PDB entry 1S72 | X-ray diffraction, 2.40 A resolution | chains 0 and T of the 31 polymer chains in the assembly

Chain 0:
Molecule: 23S ribosomal RNA
Source organism: Haloarcula marismortui
Sequence (2922 nucleotides; each row starts with the number of its first residue):
     2 UUGGCUACUAUGCCAGCUGGUGGAUUGCUCGGCUCAGGCGCUGAUGAAGG
    52 ACGUGCCAAGCUGCGAUAAGCCAUGGGGAGCCGCACGGAGGCGAAGAACC
   102 AUGGAUUUCCGAAUGAGAAUCUCUCUAACAAUUGCUUCGCGCAAUGAGGA
   152 ACCCCGAGAACUGAAACAUCUCAGUAUCGGGAGGAACAGAAAACGCAAUG
   202 UGAUGUCGUUAGUAACCGCGAGUGAACGCGAUACAGCCCAAACCGAAGCC
   252 CUCACGGGCAAUGUGGUGUCAGGGCUACCUCUCAUCAGCCGACCGUCUCG
   302 ACGAAGUCUCUUGGAACAGAGCGUGAUACAGGGUGACAACCCCGUACUCG
   352 AGACCAGUACGACGUGCGGUAGUGCCAGAGUAGCGGGGGUUGGAUAUCCC
   402 UCGCGAAUAACGCAGGCAUCGACUGCGAAGGCUAAACACAACCUGAGACC
   452 GAUAGUGAACAAGUAGUGUGAACGAACGCUGCAAAGUACCCUCAGAAGGG
   502 AGGCGAAAUAGAGCAUGAAAUCAGUUGGCGAUCGAGCGACAGGGCAUACA
   552 AGGUCCCUCGACGAAUGACCGACGCGCGAGCGUCCAGUAAGACUCACGGG
   602 AAGCCGAUGUUCUGUCGUACGUUUUGAAAAACGAGCCAGGGAGUGUGUCU
   652 GCAUGGCAAGUCUAACCGGAGUAUCCGGGGAGGCACAGGGAAACCGACAU
   702 GGCCGCAGGGCUUUGCCCGAGGGCCGCCGUCUUCAAGGGCGGGGAGCCAU
   752 GUGGACACGACCCGAAUCCGGACGAUCUACGCAUGGACAAGAUGAAGCGU
   802 GCCGAAAGGCACGUGGAAGUCUGUUAGAGUUGGUGUCCUACAAUACCCUC
   852 UCGUGAUCUAUGUGUAGGGGUGAAAGGCCCAUCGAGUCCGGCAACAGCUG
   902 GUUCCAAUCGAAACAUGUCGAAGCAUGACCUCCGCCGAGGUAGUCUGUGA
   952 GGUAGAGCGACCGAUUGGUGUGUCCGCCUCCGAGAGGAGUCGGCACACCU
  1002 GUCAAACUCCAAACUUACAGACGCCGUUUGACGCGGGGAUUCCGGUGCGC
  1052 GGGGUAAGCCUGUGUACCAGGAGGGGAACAACCCAGAGAUAGGUUAAGGU
  1102 CCCCAAGUGUGGAUUAAGUGUAAUCCUCUGAAGGUGGUCUCGAGCCCUAG
  1152 ACAGCCGGGAGGUGAGCUUAGAAGCAGCUACCCUCUAAGAAAAGCGUAAC
  1202 AGCUUACCGGCCGAGGUUUGAGGCGCCCAAAAUGAUCGGGACUCAAAUCC
  1252 ACCACCGAGACCUGUCCGUACCACUCAUACUGGUAAUCGAGUAGAUUGGC
  1302 GCUCUAAUUGGAUGGAAGUAGGGGUGAAAACUCCUAUGGACCGAUUAGUG
  1352 ACGAAAAUCCUGGCCAUAGUAGCAGCGAUAGUCGGGUGAGAACCCCGACG
  1402 GCCUAAUGGAUAAGGGUUCCUCAGCACUGCUGAUCAGCUGAGGGUUAGCC
  1452 GGUCCUAAGUCAUACCGCAACUCGACUAUGACGAAAUGGGAAACGGGUUA
  1502 AUAUUCCCGUGCCACUAUGCAGUGAAAGUUGACGCCCUGGGGUCGAUCAC
  1552 GCUGGGCAUUCGCCCAGUCGAACCGUCCAACUCCGUGGAAGCCGUAAUGG
  1602 CAGGAAGCGGACGAACGGCGGCAUAGGGAAACGUGAUUCAACCUGGGGCC
  1652 CAUGAAAAGACGAGCAUAGUGUCCGUACCGAGAACCGACACAGGUGUCCA
  1702 UGGCGGCGAAAGCCAAGGCCUGUCGGGAGCAACCAACGUUAGGGAAUUCG
  1752 GCAAGUUAGUCCCGUACCUUCGGAAGAAGGGAUGCCUGCUCCGGAACGGA
  1802 GCAGGUCGCAGUGACUCGGAAGCUCGGACUGUCUAGUAACAACAUAGGUG
  1852 ACCGCAAAUCCGCAAGGACUCGUACGGUCACUGAAUCCUGCCCAGUGCAG
  1902 GUAUCUGAACACCUCGUACAAGAGGACGAAGGACCUGUCAACGGCGGGGG
  1952 UAACUAUGACCCUCUUAAGGUAGCGUAGUACCUUGCCGCAUCAGUAGCGG
  2002 CUUGCAUGAAUGGAUUAACCAGAGCUUCACUGUCCCAACGUUGGGCCCGG
  2052 UGAACUGUACAUUCCAGUGCGGAGUCUGGAGACACCCAGGGGGAAGCGAA
  2102 GACCCUAUGGAGCUUUACUGCAGGCUGUCGCUGAGACGUGGUCGCCGAUG
  2152 UGCAGCAUAGGUAGGAGACACUACACAGGUACCCGCGCUAGCGGGCCACC
  2202 GAGUCAACAGUGAAAUACUACCCGUCGGUGACUGCGACUCUCACUCCGGG
  2252 AGGAGGACACCGAUAGCCGGGCAGUUUGACUGGGGCGGUACGCGCUCGAA
  2302 AAGAUAUCGAGCGCGCCCUAUGGCUAUCUCAGCCGGGACAGAGACCCGGC
  2352 GAAGAGUGCAAGAGCAAAAGAUAGCUUGACAGUGUUCUUCCCAACGAGGA
  2402 ACGCUGACGCGAAAGCGUGGUCUAGCGAACCAAUUAGCCUGCUUGAUGCG
  2452 GGCAAUUGAUGACAGAAAAGCUACCCUAGGGAUAACAGAGUCGUCACUCG
  2502 CAAGAGCACAUAUCGACCGAGUGGCUUGCUACCUCGAUGUCGGUUCCCUC
  2552 CAUCCUGCCCGUGCAGAAGCGGGCAAGGGUGAGGUUGUUCGCCUAUUAAA
  2602 GGAGGUCGUGAGCUGGGUUUAGACCGUCGUGAGACAGGUCGGCUGCUAUC
  2652 UACUGGGUGUGUAAUGGUGUCUGACAAGAACGACCGUAUAGUACGAGAGG
  2702 AACUACGGUUGGUGGCCACUGGUGUACCGGUUGUUCGAGAGAGCACGUGC
  2752 CGGGUAGCCACGCCACACGGGGUAAGAGCUGAACGCAUCUAAGCUCGAAA
  2802 CCCACUUGGAAAAGAGACACCGCCGAGGUCCCGCGUACAAGACGCGGUCG
  2852 AUAGACUCGGGGUGUGCGCGUCGAGGUAACGAGACGUUAAGCCCACGAGC
  2902 ACUAACAGACCAAAGCCAUCAU
Not modelled in the structure: 2-9, 126-127, 715, 971-998, 1560, 1952-1963, 2137-2236, 2339-2343, 2665-2666, 2915-2923
Construct notes: conflict C560 (U3155 in 3377779); modified residue (628, 2587-2588, 2619, 2621)
Modified positions: 1MA (6-hydro-1-methyladenosine-5'-monophosphate) at position 628, OMU (o2'-methyluridine 5'-monophosphate) at position 2587, OMG (o2'-methylguanosine-5'-monophosphate) at position 2588, UR3 (3-methyluridine-5'-monophoshate) at position 2619, PSU (pseudouridine-5'-monophosphate) at position 2621
Metal / ion sites: Mg2+ site 1 near G28 (its only coordinating residue here); Na+ site 1: C40, A442, C443; Na+ site 2: G56, A59, G61; Na+ site 3 near U108 (its only coordinating residue here); Mg2+ site 2 near U115 (its only coordinating residue here); Na+ site 4: C141, G142; Na+ site 5 near U146 (its only coordinating residue here); Mg2+ site 3: C162, U2276; K+ site 1: C162, U163, U172; Mg2+ site 4: A165, A167, C168; Na+ site 6: A165, A166, A167; Mg2+ site 5: A166, G219; 62 more Na+ sites not listed; 97 more Mg2+ sites not listed; 1 more K+ sites not listed

Chain T:
Protein: 50S ribosomal protein L24P
Source organism: Haloarcula marismortui
UniProt: P10972 (RL24_HALMA); residue numbers follow UniProt; this construct covers 0-119
Chain sequence (120 residues; numbered 0 to 119; the number before each row is that of its first residue; numbering starts at 0):
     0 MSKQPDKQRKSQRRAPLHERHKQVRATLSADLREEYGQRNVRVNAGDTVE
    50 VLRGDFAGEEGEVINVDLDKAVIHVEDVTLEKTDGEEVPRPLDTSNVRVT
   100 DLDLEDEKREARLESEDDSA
Not modelled in the structure: 0
Metal / ion sites: Mg2+: Gln-37, Arg-111, Leu-112, Ser-114, Asp-117; Na+: Ser-94, Asn-95 (shared with U308(0), U335(0), C342(0) of chain 0)

How chain 0 and chain T interact:
Residue-residue contacts - 111 pairs, chain 0 then chain T:
  U30(0) with Asp-5(T), hydrogen bond to the sugar; Arg-8(T), salt bridge to the phosphate
  C31(0) with Asp-5(T), phosphate contact; Arg-8(T), salt bridge to the phosphate; Arg-12(T), salt bridge to the phosphate; Arg-13(T), hydrogen bond to the phosphate
  G32(0) with Lys-9(T), salt bridge to the phosphate; Arg-13(T), salt bridge to the phosphate
  G77(0) with His-17(T), base contact
  G78(0) with His-17(T), sugar contact
  G79(0) with His-20(T), sugar contact; Arg-41(T), phosphate contact; Lys-107(T), hydrogen bond to the base; Arg-111(T), salt bridge to the phosphate
  A80(0) with Arg-41(T), sugar contact; Asn-43(T), hydrogen bond to the phosphate; Arg-111(T), salt bridge to the phosphate
  G81(0) with Arg-41(T), salt bridge to the phosphate; Asn-43(T), phosphate contact; Ala-44(T), hydrogen bond to the phosphate; Val-65(T), sugar contact; Leu-67(T), phosphate contact
  C82(0) with Leu-16(T), phosphate contact; Val-65(T), phosphate contact; Asp-66(T), phosphate contact; Leu-67(T), hydrogen bond to the phosphate
  C83(0) with Leu-16(T), phosphate contact
  C85(0) with Asp-68(T), phosphate contact
  C87(0) with Lys-69(T), hydrogen bond to the base
  A95(0) with Asp-105(T), base contact
  G97(0) with Asp-105(T), hydrogen bond to the base; Lys-107(T), base contact
  A99(0) with Leu-16(T), sugar contact; His-20(T), hydrogen bond to the base; Leu-67(T), base contact
  C100(0) with Pro-15(T), sugar contact; Leu-16(T), hydrogen bond to the sugar; His-17(T), hydrogen bond to the sugar
  C101(0) with Pro-15(T), sugar contact; His-17(T), sugar contact
  C303(0) with Asp-116(T), sugar contact; Asp-117(T), phosphate contact; Ser-118(T), phosphate contact
  G304(0) with Ser-118(T), phosphate contact
  A306(0) with Arg-38(T), salt bridge to the phosphate
  G307(0) with Arg-32(T), salt bridge to the phosphate; Arg-38(T), salt bridge to the phosphate
  U308(0) with Arg-32(T), salt bridge to the phosphate; Arg-38(T), salt bridge to the phosphate; Leu-51(T), base contact; Arg-52(T), hydrogen bond to the base; Ser-94(T), base contact; Asn-95(T), base contact; Arg-97(T), sugar contact
  C309(0) with Arg-97(T), salt bridge to the phosphate
  G315(0) with Asp-54(T), hydrogen bond to the sugar
  A316(0) with Arg-52(T), phosphate contact; Asp-54(T), sugar contact
  A317(0) with Arg-52(T), phosphate contact
  C318(0) with Arg-52(T), salt bridge to the phosphate
  A331(0) with Ser-1(T), base contact
  G332(0) with Lys-2(T), hydrogen bond to the sugar; Gln-3(T), sugar contact; Pro-4(T), sugar contact; Gln-7(T), hydrogen bond to the base
  G333(0) with Pro-4(T), sugar contact; Gln-7(T), sugar contact; Arg-8(T), hydrogen bond to the phosphate; Gln-11(T), hydrogen bond to the sugar
  G334(0) with Arg-8(T), salt bridge to the phosphate; Gln-11(T), sugar contact; Ser-94(T), hydrogen bond to the base
  U335(0) with Asp-92(T), sugar contact; Ser-94(T), sugar contact; Asn-95(T), hydrogen bond to the sugar
  G336(0) with Gly-53(T), base contact; Asp-54(T), hydrogen bond to the base; Arg-89(T), base contact; Asn-95(T), hydrogen bond to the phosphate
  C342(0) with Thr-26(T), phosphate contact; Ser-94(T), hydrogen bond to the sugar
  C343(0) with Lys-21(T), hydrogen bond to the sugar; Arg-24(T), sugar contact; Thr-26(T), hydrogen bond to the phosphate; Arg-38(T), phosphate contact; Asn-39(T), phosphate contact
  C344(0) with Lys-21(T), sugar contact; Arg-24(T), salt bridge to the phosphate; Asn-39(T), hydrogen bond to the phosphate
  G345(0) with Lys-21(T), salt bridge to the phosphate
  G446(0) with Ser-1(T), phosphate contact; Lys-6(T), salt bridge to the phosphate
  A447(0) with Ser-1(T), phosphate contact; Lys-2(T), hydrogen bond to the phosphate; Gln-3(T), base contact
  G448(0) with Lys-2(T), salt bridge to the phosphate; Gln-3(T), hydrogen bond to the phosphate
  C483(0) with Arg-89(T), hydrogen bond to the base
  A484(0) with Leu-79(T), sugar contact; Arg-89(T), hydrogen bond to the sugar; Pro-90(T), sugar contact
  A485(0) with Pro-90(T), phosphate contact
  A486(0) with Leu-79(T), sugar contact; Glu-80(T), hydrogen bond to the sugar; Lys-81(T), salt bridge to the phosphate; Val-87(T), phosphate contact
  G487(0) with Lys-81(T), phosphate contact; Thr-82(T), hydrogen bond to the phosphate
  U488(0) with Thr-82(T), sugar contact
  A489(0) with Thr-82(T), base contact; Asp-83(T), sugar contact
Also at the interface, not in a pair above, chain 0 (51 interface residues in all): G301, A302, G452, G504
Also at the interface, not in a pair above, chain T (57 interface residues in all): Glu-18, Ala-25, Val-42, Glu-106, Arg-108

In short:
The interface between chain 0 and chain T involves 51 residues on one side and 57 on the other, with 31
hydrogen bonds and 21 salt bridges. Polar contacts include G79(0)/Lys-107(T), C87(0)/Lys-69(T) and
G97(0)/Asp-105(T). C40(0), A442(0) and C443(0) form the Na+ site 1.
Chain 0 is 23S ribosomal RNA and chain T is 50S ribosomal protein L24P, both from Haloarcula marismortui; the
structure, Refined crystal structure of the haloarcula marismortui large ribosomal subunit at 2.4 angstrom
resolution, was determined by X-ray diffraction.
